7CHW - chains C and F of the 9 polymer chains in the assembly; structure by electron microscopy, 3.58 A resolution.

# Chain C
Name: DNA-directed RNA polymerase subunit beta
Source organism: Escherichia coli (strain K12)
Notes: EC 2.7.7.6
UniProtKB: P0A8V2 (RPOB_ECOLI); numbering as in UniProt (aligned over 1-1342)
Sequence (1342 residues; numbered 1 to 1342; the number before each row is that of its first residue):
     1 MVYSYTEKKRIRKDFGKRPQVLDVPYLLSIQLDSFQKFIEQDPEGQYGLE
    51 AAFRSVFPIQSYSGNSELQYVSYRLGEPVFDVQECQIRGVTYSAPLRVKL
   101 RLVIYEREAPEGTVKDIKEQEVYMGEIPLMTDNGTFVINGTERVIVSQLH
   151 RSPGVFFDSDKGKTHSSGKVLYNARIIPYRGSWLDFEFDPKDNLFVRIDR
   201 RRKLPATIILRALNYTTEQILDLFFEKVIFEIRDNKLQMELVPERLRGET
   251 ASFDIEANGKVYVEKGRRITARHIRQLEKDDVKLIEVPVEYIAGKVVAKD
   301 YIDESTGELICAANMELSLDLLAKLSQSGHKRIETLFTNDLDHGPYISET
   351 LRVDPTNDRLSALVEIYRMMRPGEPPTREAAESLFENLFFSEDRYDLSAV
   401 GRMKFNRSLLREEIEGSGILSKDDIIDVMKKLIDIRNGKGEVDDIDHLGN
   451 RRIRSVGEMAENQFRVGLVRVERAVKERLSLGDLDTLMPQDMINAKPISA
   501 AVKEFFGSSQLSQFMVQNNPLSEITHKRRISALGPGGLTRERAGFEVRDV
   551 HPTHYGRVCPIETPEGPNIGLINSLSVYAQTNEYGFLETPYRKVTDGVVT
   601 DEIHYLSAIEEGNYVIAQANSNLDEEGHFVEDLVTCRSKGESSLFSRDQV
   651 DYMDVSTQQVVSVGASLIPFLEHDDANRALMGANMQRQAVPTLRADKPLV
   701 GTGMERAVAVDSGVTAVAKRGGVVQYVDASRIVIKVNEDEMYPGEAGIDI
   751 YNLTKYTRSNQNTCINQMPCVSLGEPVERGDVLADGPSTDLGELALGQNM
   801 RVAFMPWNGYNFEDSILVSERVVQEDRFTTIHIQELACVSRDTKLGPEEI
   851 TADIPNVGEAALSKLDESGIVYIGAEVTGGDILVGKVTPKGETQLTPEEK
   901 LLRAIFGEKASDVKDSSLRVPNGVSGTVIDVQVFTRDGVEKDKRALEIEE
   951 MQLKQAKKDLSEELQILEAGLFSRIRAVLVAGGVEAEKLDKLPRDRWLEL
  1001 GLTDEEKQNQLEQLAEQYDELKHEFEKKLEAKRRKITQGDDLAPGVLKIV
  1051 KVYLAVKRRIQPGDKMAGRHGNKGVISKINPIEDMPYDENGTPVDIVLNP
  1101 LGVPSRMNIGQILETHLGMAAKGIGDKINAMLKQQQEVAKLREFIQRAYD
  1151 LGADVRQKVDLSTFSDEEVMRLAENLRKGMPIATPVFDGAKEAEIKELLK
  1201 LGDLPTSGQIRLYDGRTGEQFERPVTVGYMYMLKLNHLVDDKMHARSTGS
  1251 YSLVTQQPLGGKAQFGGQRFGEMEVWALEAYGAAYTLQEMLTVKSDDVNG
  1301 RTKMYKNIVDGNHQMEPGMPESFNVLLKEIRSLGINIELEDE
Unresolved in the structure: 1-2, 198
Construct notes: engineered mutation Val516 (Asp in P0A8V2)
Curated features (UniProtKB/Swiss-Prot):
  - modified residue (N6-acetyllysine): Lys1022, Lys1200
  - mutagenesis: Ile561 (I561S: Resistant to antibiotics salinamide A and B), Ile569 (I569S: Resistant to antibiotics salinamide A and B), Ala665 (A665E: Resistant to antibiotics salinamide A and B), Asp675 (D675A/G: Resistant to antibiotics salinamide A and B), Asn677 (N677H/K: Resistant to antibiotics salinamide A and B), Leu680 (L680M: Resistant to antibiotics salinamide A and B), Glu813 (E813K: Disrupts the enzyme's active center)

# Chain F
Name: RNA polymerase sigma factor RpoD
Source organism: Escherichia coli
UniProtKB: Q0P6L9 (Q0P6L9_ECOLX); residues 1-613 here = UniProt positions 1-613
Sequence (613 residues; numbered 1 to 613; the number before each row is that of its first residue):
     1 MEQNPQSQLKLLVTRGKEQGYLTYAEVNDHLPEDIVDSDQIEDIIQMIND
    51 MGIQVMEEAPDADDLMLAENTADEDAAEAAAQVLSSVESEIGRTTDPVRM
   101 YMREMGTVELLTREGEIDIAKRIEDGINQVQCSVAEYPEAITYLLEQYDR
   151 VEAEEARLSDLITGFVDPNAEEDLAPTATHVGSELSQEDLDDDEDEDEED
   201 GDDDSADDDNSIDPELAREKFAELRAQYVVTRDTIKAKGRSHATAQEEIL
   251 KLSEVFKQFRLVPKQFDYLVNSMRVMMDRVRTQERLIMKLCVEQCKMPKK
   301 NFITLFTGNETSDTWFNAAIAMNKPWSEKLHDVSEEVHRALQKLQQIEEE
   351 TGLTIEQVKDINRRMSIGEAKARRAKKEMVEANLRLVISIAKKYTNRGLQ
   401 FLDLIQEGNIGLMKAVDKFEYRRGYKFSTYATWWIRQAITRSIADQARTI
   451 RIPVHMIETINKLNRISRQMLQEMGREPTPEELAERMLMPEDKIRKVLKI
   501 AKEPISMETPIGDDEDSHLGDFIEDTTLELPLDSATTESLRAATHDVLAG
   551 LTAREAKVLRMRFGIDMNTDYTLEEVGKQFDVTRERIRQIEAKALRKLRH
   601 PSRSEVLRSFLDD
Unresolved in the structure: 1-89, 168-212, 237-242, 613

# Interface between chain C and chain F
Contacting residue pairs (56):
  Val122(C) - Gln472(F)
  Tyr123(C) - Gln472(F)
  Tyr123(C) - Gly475(F)
  Pro372(C) - Gly92(F)
  Pro372(C) - Thr94(F)
  Pro372(C) - Arg99(F)
  Gly373(C) - Glu90(F)
  Gly373(C) - Thr94(F)
  Gly373(C) - Arg103(F)
  Glu374(C) - Arg99(F)  salt bridge
  Pro375(C) - Arg103(F)
  Glu477(C) - Lys393(F)
  Gln490(C) - Gln472(F)  hydrogen bond (side chain-backbone)
  Ile493(C) - Gln472(F)  hydrogen bond (backbone-side chain)
  Asn494(C) - Arg468(F)
  Ala495(C) - Leu471(F)  hydrophobic
  Pro897(C) - Gly564(F)
  Glu898(C) - Thr544(F)
  Glu898(C) - Ile565(F)
  Lys900(C) - Phe563(F)
  Leu901(C) - Leu559(F)  hydrophobic
  Leu901(C) - Phe563(F)  hydrophobic
  Leu901(C) - Ile565(F)  hydrophobic
  Leu902(C) - Leu607(F)
  Leu902(C) - Phe610(F)  hydrophobic
  Leu902(C) - Leu611(F)  hydrophobic
  Ala904(C) - Phe563(F)  hydrophobic
  Ala904(C) - Leu595(F)
  Ala904(C) - Arg599(F)  hydrogen bond (backbone-side chain)
  Ile905(C) - Leu598(F)  hydrophobic
  Ile905(C) - Arg599(F)  hydrogen bond (backbone-side chain)
  Phe906(C) - Ser604(F)
  Phe906(C) - Leu607(F)
  Phe906(C) - Arg608(F)
  Phe906(C) - Leu611(F)  hydrophobic
  Glu908(C) - Leu611(F)
  Arg936(C) - Arg495(F)
  Asp937(C) - Glu481(F)
  Asp937(C) - Arg495(F)  hydrogen bond (backbone-side chain)
  Pro1044(C) - Lys502(F)
  Thr1248(C) - Pro531(F)
  Ser1250(C) - Glu524(F)  hydrogen bond
  Tyr1251(C) - Glu524(F)
  Tyr1251(C) - Asp525(F)  hydrogen bond (backbone-backbone)
  Tyr1251(C) - Leu528(F)  hydrophobic
  Ser1252(C) - Asp525(F)
  Leu1253(C) - Ile523(F)
  Leu1253(C) - Asp525(F)
  Gln1256(C) - Asp525(F)  hydrogen bond
  Gln1256(C) - Leu528(F)
  Leu1259(C) - Asp521(F)
  Leu1259(C) - Glu524(F)
  Arg1301(C) - Leu528(F)
  Tyr1305(C) - Pro531(F)
  Lys1306(C) - Ser534(F)
  Lys1306(C) - Glu538(F)
Interface residues without a listed pair, chain C (38 interface residues in all): Arg97, Asp842, Glu899, Gly1261, Lys1262
Interface residues without a listed pair, chain F (43 interface residues in all): Glu473, Arg476, Lys499, Gly520, Phe522, Leu532, Ala535, Leu540, Arg541

# Overview
Chain C and chain F form an interface of 38 and 43 residues respectively; the contacts include 8 hydrogen
bonds and 1 salt bridge. Among the polar pairs are Glu374(C)-Arg99(F), Gln490(C)-Gln472(F) and
Ile493(C)-Gln472(F). From UniProt: 7 mutagenesis sites on chain C.
Here chain C is DNA-directed RNA polymerase subunit beta (Escherichia coli (strain K12)) and chain F is RNA
polymerase sigma factor RpoD (Escherichia coli). Entry 7CHW (Cryo-EM structure of an Escherichia coli
RNAP-promoter open complex (RPo)) was determined by electron microscopy.
